Entry 7O6Y (electron microscopy, 3.40 A resolution); this record covers chains C and Z of the 42 polymer chains in the assembly.

Chain C:
Name: NUCM protein
Source organism: Yarrowia lipolytica
Notes: EC 1.6.99.3
Reference sequence: Q9UUU1 (Q9UUU1_YARLL); residue numbers follow UniProt; this construct covers 1-466
Chain sequence (466 residues; row label = number of the first residue in the row):
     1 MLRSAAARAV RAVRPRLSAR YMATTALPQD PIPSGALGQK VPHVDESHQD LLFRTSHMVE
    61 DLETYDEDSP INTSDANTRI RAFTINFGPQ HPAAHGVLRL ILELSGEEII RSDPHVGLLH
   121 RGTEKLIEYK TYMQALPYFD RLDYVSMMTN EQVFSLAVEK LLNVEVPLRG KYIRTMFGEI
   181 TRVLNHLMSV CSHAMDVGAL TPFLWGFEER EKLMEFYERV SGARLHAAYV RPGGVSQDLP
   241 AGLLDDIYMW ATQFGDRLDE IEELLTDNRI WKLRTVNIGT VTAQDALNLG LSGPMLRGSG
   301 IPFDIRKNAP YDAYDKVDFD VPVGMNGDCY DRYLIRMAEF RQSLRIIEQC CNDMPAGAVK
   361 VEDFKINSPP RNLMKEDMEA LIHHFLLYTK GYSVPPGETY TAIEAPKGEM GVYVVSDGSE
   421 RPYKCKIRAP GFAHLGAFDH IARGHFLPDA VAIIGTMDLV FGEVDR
Disordered / not traced: 1-33, 43-57, 73-80
Modified residues: Arg121 (N3, N4-dimethylarginine; 2MR)
Ligand contacts:
  - 1,2-Distearoyl-sn-glycerophosphoethanolamine (3PE): Arg269, Ile270, Leu273
  - diundecyl phosphatidyl choline (PLC): Gly35, Ala36, Leu37, Gly38
  - 4Fe-4S cluster (SF4): Arg121, Arg141, His226
  - Ubiquinone-9 (UQ9): Pro92, His95, Tyr144, Met188, Ser192, Met195
What the authors report for this chain:
  - binding site for Ubiquinone-9: His95, Tyr144, Ser192
  - conformationally variable residues (loop rearrangement): Gln90, His91, His95

Chain Z:
Name: Subunit NUZM of NADH:Ubiquinone Oxidoreductase (Complex I)
Source organism: Yarrowia lipolytica
Reference sequence: A0A1D8N3H5 (A0A1D8N3H5_YARLL); residue numbers follow UniProt; this construct covers 1-182
Chain sequence (182 residues; row label = number of the first residue in the row):
     1 MLPGGPVPVF KKYTVGSKGI WEKLRVLLAI APNRSTGNPI VPLYRVPTPG SRPEANVYQD
    61 PSSYPTNDIA ENPYWKRDHR RAYPQTAFFD QKTVTGLLEL GSEATPRIAD GEAGTKALAN
   121 IANGGVSFTQ ALGKSSKDVI YGEVLTVNGL PPVAPTLAPK QWKIIEGEAA IYPKGYPCRT
   181 FH
Disordered / not traced: 1

How chain C and chain Z interact:
Contacting residue pairs - 79 pairs, chain C then chain Z:
  Leu162(C) - Arg80(Z)
  Asn163(C) - His79(Z)  hydrogen bond (side chain-backbone)
  Asn163(C) - Ala82(Z)
  Lys212(C) - Gly37(Z)  hydrogen bond (side chain-backbone)
  Glu215(C) - Arg45(Z)  salt bridge
  Phe216(C) - Tyr44(Z)
  Arg219(C) - Arg45(Z)
  Arg219(C) - Pro49(Z)
  Asp238(C) - Tyr58(Z)  hydrogen bond
  Ala241(C) - Arg52(Z)
  Ala241(C) - Glu54(Z)
  Gly242(C) - Arg52(Z)
  Asp246(C) - Tyr44(Z)
  Asp246(C) - Arg45(Z)  hydrogen bond (side chain-backbone)
  Met249(C) - Tyr13(Z)  hydrophobic
  Met249(C) - Leu43(Z)
  Thr252(C) - Lys12(Z)
  Thr252(C) - Tyr13(Z)
  Gln253(C) - Thr14(Z)
  Gln253(C) - Ser35(Z)
  Gln253(C) - Gly37(Z)
  Asp256(C) - Lys12(Z)  salt bridge
  Asp256(C) - Asn33(Z)
  Asp256(C) - Arg34(Z)
  Asp256(C) - Ser35(Z)  hydrogen bond (side chain-backbone)
  Arg257(C) - Ser35(Z)  hydrogen bond (side chain-backbone)
  Arg257(C) - Gly37(Z)
  Asp259(C) - Arg34(Z)
  Glu260(C) - Ser35(Z)
  Glu263(C) - Arg34(Z)  salt bridge
  Thr266(C) - Tyr176(Z)
  Asp267(C) - Tyr176(Z)  hydrogen bond
  Pro302(C) - Trp162(Z)  hydrogen bond (backbone-side chain)
  Pro302(C) - Phe181(Z)  hydrophobic
  Lys307(C) - Lys160(Z)
  Lys307(C) - Trp162(Z)
  Asn308(C) - Ala158(Z)
  Asn308(C) - Lys160(Z)
  Phe319(C) - His182(Z)  hydrogen bond (backbone-side chain)
  Asp320(C) - Thr180(Z)
  Asp320(C) - Phe181(Z)
  Asp320(C) - His182(Z)  salt bridge
  Val321(C) - Arg179(Z)
  Val321(C) - Thr180(Z)
  Val321(C) - Phe181(Z)  hydrogen bond (backbone-backbone)
  Pro322(C) - Cys178(Z)  hydrophobic
  Pro322(C) - Arg179(Z)
  Val323(C) - Cys178(Z)
  Val323(C) - Arg179(Z)  hydrogen bond (backbone-backbone)
  Val323(C) - Phe181(Z)  hydrophobic
  Gly324(C) - Pro177(Z)
  Met325(C) - Pro177(Z)
  Met325(C) - Arg179(Z)
  Asn326(C) - Pro177(Z)
  Tyr330(C) - Tyr176(Z)
  Asp331(C) - Pro177(Z)
  Leu334(C) - Tyr172(Z)  hydrogen bond (backbone-side chain)
  Leu334(C) - Tyr176(Z)  hydrophobic
  Leu334(C) - Pro177(Z)
  Met337(C) - Tyr172(Z)
  Ala338(C) - Ile171(Z)  hydrophobic
  Ala338(C) - Tyr172(Z)
  Gln342(C) - Ile171(Z)
  Gly357(C) - Pro61(Z)
  Glu362(C) - Ser62(Z)
  Glu362(C) - Ser63(Z)  hydrogen bond
  Glu362(C) - Thr66(Z)
  Glu362(C) - Arg77(Z)
  Asp363(C) - Arg77(Z)  salt bridge
  Lys365(C) - Tyr74(Z)
  Lys365(C) - Arg81(Z)
  Ile366(C) - Arg80(Z)
  Pro370(C) - Asp60(Z)
  Asn372(C) - Asp60(Z)
  Tyr392(C) - Arg80(Z)
  Ser393(C) - Arg80(Z)  hydrogen bond (backbone-side chain)
  Pro395(C) - Arg80(Z)
  Pro395(C) - Tyr83(Z)  hydrophobic
  Pro396(C) - Tyr83(Z)
Other interface residues (no listed pair), chain C (54 interface residues in all): Tyr248, Glu262, Asp304, Pro310, Ile335, Ala358
Other interface residues (no listed pair), chain Z (43 interface residues in all): Lys11, Ile30, Thr36, Pro39, Pro84

Overview:
54 residues of chain C and 43 residues of chain Z are in contact; the contacts include 14 hydrogen bonds and 5
salt bridges. Among the polar pairs are Glu215(C)-Arg45(Z), Asp256(C)-Lys12(Z) and Glu263(C)-Arg34(Z). The
paper reports a binding site for Ubiquinone-9 at His95(C), Tyr144(C) and Ser192(C); conformational variability
at Gln90(C), His91(C) and His95(C).
Chain C is NUCM protein and chain Z is Subunit NUZM of NADH:Ubiquinone Oxidoreductase (Complex I), both from
Yarrowia lipolytica; the structure, Cryo-EM structure of respiratory complex I under turnover, was determined
by electron microscopy, deposited together with 7O71.
